6WHI - chains A and B of the 16 polymer chains in the assembly; structure by electron microscopy, 4.20 A resolution (low resolution: residue-level contacts below are approximate; hydrogen-bond / salt-bridge calls are withheld).

== Chain A ==
Name: CRISPR-associated protein Csy1
Source organism: Pseudomonas aeruginosa
UniProt: Q02ML9 (CSY1_PSEAB); the author numbering skips numbers that UniProt does not, so the offset changes along the chain: -7 to 3 = UniProt 1-11; 12-434 = UniProt 12-434
Sequence (434 residues; each row starts with the number of its first residue; note: 8 numbers in that range are skipped by the numbering (no residue carries them; nothing is unmodelled there); numbers below 1 keep their minus sign (Met-7 is residue -7)):
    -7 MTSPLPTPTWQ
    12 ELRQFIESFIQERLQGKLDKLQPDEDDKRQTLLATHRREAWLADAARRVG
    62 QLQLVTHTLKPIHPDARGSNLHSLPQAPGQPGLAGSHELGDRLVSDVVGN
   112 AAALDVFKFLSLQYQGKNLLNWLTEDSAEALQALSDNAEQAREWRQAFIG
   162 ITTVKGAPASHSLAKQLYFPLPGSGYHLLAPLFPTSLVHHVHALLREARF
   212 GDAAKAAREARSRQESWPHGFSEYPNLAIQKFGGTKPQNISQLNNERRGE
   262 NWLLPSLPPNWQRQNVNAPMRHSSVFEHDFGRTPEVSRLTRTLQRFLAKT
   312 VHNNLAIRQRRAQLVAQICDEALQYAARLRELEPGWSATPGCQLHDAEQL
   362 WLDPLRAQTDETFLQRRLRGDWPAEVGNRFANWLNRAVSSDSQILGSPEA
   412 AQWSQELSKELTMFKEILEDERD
Unresolved in the structure: -7 to 2, 281-284, 343-352

== Chain B ==
Name: Type I-F CRISPR-associated protein Csy2
Source organism: Pseudomonas aeruginosa
UniProt: B3G161 (B3G161_PSEAI); residue numbers follow UniProt; this construct covers 1-327
Sequence (327 residues; row label = number of the first residue in the row):
     1 MSVTDPEALLLLPRLSIQNANAISSPLTWGFPSPGAFTGFVHALQRRVGI
    51 SLDIELDGVGIVCHRFEAQISQPAGKRTKVFNLTRNPLNRDGSTAAIVEE
   101 GRAHLEVSLLLGVHGDGLDDHPAQEIARQVQEQAGAMRLAGGSILPWCNE
   151 RFPAPNAELLMLGGSDEQRRKNQRRLTRRLLPGFALVSREALLQQHLETL
   201 RTTLPEATTLDALLDLCRINFEPPATSSEEEASPPDAAWQVRDKPGWLVP
   251 IPAGYNALSPLYLPGEVRNARDRETPLRFVENLFGLGEWLSPHRVAALSD
   301 LLWYHHAEPDKGLYRWSTPRFVEHAIA
Unresolved in the structure: 1-2, 223-238, 323-327

== Chain A / chain B interface ==
Residue-residue contacts - 93 pairs, chain A then chain B:
  His68(A) with Leu258(B)
  Ser84(A) with Leu258(B)
  Gln87(A) with Ala257(B)
  Gly93(A) with Glu190(B); Leu193(B)
  Leu94(A) with Leu283(B); Phe284(B)
  Ala95(A) with Ala207(B); Asp211(B); Phe284(B)
  Pro169(A) with Glu266(B); Arg268(B)
  Ala170(A) with Arg268(B)
  Ser171(A) with Arg268(B); Asn269(B)
  His172(A) with Asn269(B)
  Gln177(A) with Ala270(B); Arg271(B)
  Leu178(A) with Arg271(B)
  Tyr179(A) with Arg271(B)
  Phe180(A) with Ala307(B); Tyr314(B)
  Pro181(A) with His42(B); His305(B); Ala307(B)
  Tyr187(A) with Thr275(B)
  His188(A) with Thr275(B); Pro276(B)
  Leu189(A) with Thr275(B); Pro276(B); Leu277(B); Arg278(B)
  Leu190(A) with Arg278(B); Val280(B)
  Ala191(A) with Arg278(B); Phe279(B)
  Pro192(A) with Val280(B)
  Leu193(A) with Val280(B)
  Pro195(A) with Pro26(B); Asn282(B)
  Leu198(A) with Phe284(B)
  Val202(A) with Leu27(B)
  Leu205(A) with Ala212(B)
  Arg210(A) with Thr78(B)
  Ala221(A) with Trp239(B)
  Arg222(A) with Trp239(B)
  Glu226(A) with Trp239(B)
  Ser227(A) with Glu222(B)
  Trp228(A) with Phe221(B)
  His230(A) with Phe221(B)
  Phe232(A) with Ile219(B); Trp239(B)
  Ser233(A) with Leu216(B); Cys217(B)
  Glu234(A) with Cys217(B)
  Tyr235(A) with Ala212(B); Leu216(B)
  Asn237(A) with Trp29(B); Lys79(B)
  Leu238(A) with Thr78(B); Lys79(B)
  Ala239(A) with Trp29(B); Thr78(B); Lys79(B); Phe81(B)
  Ile240(A) with Lys79(B); Phe81(B)
  Gln241(A) with Glu99(B)
  Lys242(A) with Glu99(B)
  Phe243(A) with Glu99(B)
  Leu264(A) with Ile23(B); Ser25(B); Pro26(B); Leu27(B); Thr28(B); Trp29(B)
  Leu265(A) with Leu27(B); Thr28(B); Trp29(B)
  Pro266(A) with Trp29(B); Val249(B)
  Ser267(A) with Trp29(B); Gly30(B); Phe31(B); Val249(B); Pro250(B)
  Pro269(A) with Trp289(B)
  Pro270(A) with Phe184(B); Trp289(B)
  Asn271(A) with His64(B)
  Trp272(A) with Phe66(B)
  Leu334(A) with Leu181(B)
  Ala338(A) with Leu181(B)
Other interface residues (no listed pair), chain A (72 interface residues in all): Ser80, Leu85, Pro89, Pro92, Gly96, Ser97, His98, Glu99, Ser173, Leu182, Phe194, Val199, Ala218, Gln225, Gly231, Trp263, Leu268, Arg274
Other interface residues (no listed pair), chain B (68 interface residues in all): Cys63, Glu67, Arg77, Val80, Pro182, Gln194, Leu197, Thr208, Asp215, Arg218, Trp247, Tyr255, Asn256, Tyr262, Val267, Asp272, Leu313, Trp316

== Overview ==
Chain A and chain B form an interface of 72 and 68 residues respectively.
Here chain A is CRISPR-associated protein Csy1 and chain B is Type I-F CRISPR-associated protein Csy2, both
from Pseudomonas aeruginosa. Entry 6WHI (Cryo-electron microscopy structure of the type I-F CRISPR RNA-guided
surveillance complex bound to the anti-CRISPR AcrIF9) was determined by electron microscopy (same publication
as 6W1X).
